Entry 8KFV (X-ray diffraction, 2.19 A resolution); this record covers chains A and E of the 5 polymer chains in the assembly.

Chain A:
Protein: Holliday junction resolvase MOC1, chloroplastic
Organism: Zea mays
UniProtKB: B4FCI7 (B4FCI7_MAIZE); residue numbers follow UniProt; this construct covers 109-271
Sequence (163 residues; numbered 109 to 271; the number before each row is that of its first residue):
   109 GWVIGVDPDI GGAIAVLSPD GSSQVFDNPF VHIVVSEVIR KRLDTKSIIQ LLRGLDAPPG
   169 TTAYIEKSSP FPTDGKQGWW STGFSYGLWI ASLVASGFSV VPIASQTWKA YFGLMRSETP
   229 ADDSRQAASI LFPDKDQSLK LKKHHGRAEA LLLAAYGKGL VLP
Differences from the reference sequence: engineered mutation Ala229 (Lys in B4FCI7)
Ion coordination: Mn2+ site 1: Asp115, Asp117, Glu257 (shared with DC26(E) of chain E); Mn2+ site 2: Asp115, Glu174 (shared with DC26(E) of chain E)
Reported in the primary citation:
  - mutagenesis - D115N, H253A, H253D: decreased catalytic activity
  - mutagenesis - H253K: abolished catalytic activity on HJ

Chain E:
Molecule: 8-nt DNA strand
Sequence (8 nucleotides; numbered 26 to 33; the number before each row is that of its first residue):
    26 CACGATTG
Ion coordination: Mn2+ site 1: DC26 (shared with Asp115(A), Asp117(A), Glu257(A) of chain A)

How chain A and chain E interact:
Residue-residue contacts (16):
  Asp115(A) - DC26(E)  phosphate contact
  Asp117(A) - DC26(E)  phosphate contact
  Asp117(A) - DA27(E)  phosphate contact
  Ile118(A) - DA27(E)  hydrogen bond to the phosphate
  Val146(A) - DG29(E)  phosphate contact
  Arg148(A) - DC28(E)  salt bridge to the phosphate
  Arg148(A) - DG29(E)  salt bridge to the phosphate
  Arg150(A) - DC28(E)  salt bridge to the phosphate
  Glu174(A) - DC26(E)  phosphate contact
  Asp182(A) - DC26(E)  base contact
  Gln185(A) - DC28(E)  sugar contact
  Gly186(A) - DA27(E)  sugar contact
  Ser189(A) - DA27(E)  hydrogen bond to the phosphate
  Ser189(A) - DC28(E)  phosphate contact
  His253(A) - DC26(E)  phosphate contact
  Glu257(A) - DC26(E)  phosphate contact
Other interface residues (no listed pair), chain A (16 interface residues in all): Ile147, Lys149, Thr190

In short:
16 residues of chain A and 4 residues of chain E are in contact, with 2 hydrogen bonds and 3 salt bridges.
Polar contacts include Ile118(A)-DA27(E), Ser189(A)-DA27(E) and Arg148(A)-DC28(E). From the paper: D115N,
H253A and H253D of chain A reduce catalytic activity; H253K of chain A abolishes catalytic activity on HJ.
Chain A is Holliday junction resolvase MOC1, chloroplastic (Zea mays) and chain E is an 8-nt DNA strand; the
structure, Crystal structure of ZmMOC1 K229A in complex with a nicked Holliday junction soaked in Mn2+ for
..., was determined by X-ray diffraction (same publication as 8KFR, 8KFS, 8KFT, 8KFU and 8KFW).
